PDB entry 1KW3 | X-ray diffraction, 1.45 A resolution | chain B

[Chain B]
Protein: 2,3-Dihydroxybiphenyl dioxygenase
From: Pseudomonas sp
Notes: EC 1.13.11.39
Reference sequence: P17297 (BPHC_PSES1); numbering as in UniProt (aligned over 1-292)
Amino-acid sequence (292 residues; numbered 1 to 292; the number before each row is that of its first residue):
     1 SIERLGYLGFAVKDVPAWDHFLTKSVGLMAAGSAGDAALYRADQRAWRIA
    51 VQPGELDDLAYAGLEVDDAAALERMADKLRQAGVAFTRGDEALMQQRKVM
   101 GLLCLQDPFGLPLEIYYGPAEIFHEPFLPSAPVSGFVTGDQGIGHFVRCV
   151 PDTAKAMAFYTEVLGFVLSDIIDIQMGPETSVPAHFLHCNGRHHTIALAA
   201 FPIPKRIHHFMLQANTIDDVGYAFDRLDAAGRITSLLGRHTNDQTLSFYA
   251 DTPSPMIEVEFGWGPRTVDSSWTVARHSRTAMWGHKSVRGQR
Disordered / not traced: 289-292
Ion coordination: Fe2+: H145, H209, E260

[In short]
H145, H209 and E260 coordinate Fe2+.
Chain B is 2,3-Dihydroxybiphenyl dioxygenase (Pseudomonas sp); the structure, Crystal structure of
2,3-dihydroxybiphenyal dioxygenase (BphC) at 1.45 A resolution, was determined by X-ray diffraction, deposited
together with 1KW8, 1KW9, 1KWB, 1KWC and 1KW6.
